3QTL - chains A and C of the 4 polymer chains in the assembly; structure by X-ray diffraction, 2.60 A resolution.

[Chain A (and C)]
Name: Subtilisin-like serin protease
Organism: Bacillus licheniformis
Notes: EC 3.4.21.62; chain C of this document is another copy of the same molecule, construct and numbering; everything in this record applies to it too
UniProt: Q1EM64 (Q1EM64_BACLI); residues 1-274 here correspond to UniProt positions 106-379 (UniProt number = residue number + 105)
Chain sequence (274 residues; row label = number of the first residue in the row):
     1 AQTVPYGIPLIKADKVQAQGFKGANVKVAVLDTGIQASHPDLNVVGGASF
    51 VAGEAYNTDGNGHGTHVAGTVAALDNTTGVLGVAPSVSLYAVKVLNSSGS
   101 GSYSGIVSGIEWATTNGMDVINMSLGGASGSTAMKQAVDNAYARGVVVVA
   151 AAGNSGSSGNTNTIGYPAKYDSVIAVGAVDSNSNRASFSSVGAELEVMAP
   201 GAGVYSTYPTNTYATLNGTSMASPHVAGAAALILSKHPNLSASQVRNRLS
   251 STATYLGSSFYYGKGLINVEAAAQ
Not modelled in the structure: 157-161 (chain C: fully traced)

[Chain A / chain C interface]
Pairs across the interface - 10 pairs, chain A then chain C:
  N162(A) with G53(C), hydrogen bond (backbone-backbone)
  R185(A) with S97(C), hydrogen bond
  S187(A) with S98(C)
  Y255(A) with T210(C)
  G257(A) with T210(C)
  S258(A) with T210(C)
  F260(A) with G53(C)
  Y261(A) with E54(C), hydrogen bond; T58(C), hydrogen bond; K93(C)
Also at the interface, not in a pair above, chain A (9 interface residues in all): V191
Also at the interface, not in a pair above, chain C (8 interface residues in all): G60

[Summary]
Chain A and chain C form an interface of 9 and 8 residues respectively; the contacts include 4 hydrogen bonds.
Polar contacts include R185(A)-S97(C), Y261(A)-E54(C) and Y261(A)-T58(C).
Both chains are Subtilisin-like serin protease (Bacillus licheniformis). Entry 3QTL (Structural Basis for
Dual-inhibition Mechanism of a Non-classical Kazal-type Serine Protease Inhibitor from Horseshoe Crab in ...)
was determined by X-ray diffraction.
